Entry 7TK3 (electron microscopy, 6.30 A resolution (low resolution: residue-level contacts below are approximate; hydrogen-bond / salt-bridge calls are withheld)); this record covers chains C and F of the 27 polymer chains in the assembly.

Chain C:
Name: ATP synthase subunit alpha
Organism: Saccharomyces cerevisiae
UniProtKB: P07251 (ATPA_YEAST); residues 1-510 here correspond to UniProt positions 36-545 (UniProt number = residue number + 35)
Sequence (510 residues; each row starts with the number of its first residue):
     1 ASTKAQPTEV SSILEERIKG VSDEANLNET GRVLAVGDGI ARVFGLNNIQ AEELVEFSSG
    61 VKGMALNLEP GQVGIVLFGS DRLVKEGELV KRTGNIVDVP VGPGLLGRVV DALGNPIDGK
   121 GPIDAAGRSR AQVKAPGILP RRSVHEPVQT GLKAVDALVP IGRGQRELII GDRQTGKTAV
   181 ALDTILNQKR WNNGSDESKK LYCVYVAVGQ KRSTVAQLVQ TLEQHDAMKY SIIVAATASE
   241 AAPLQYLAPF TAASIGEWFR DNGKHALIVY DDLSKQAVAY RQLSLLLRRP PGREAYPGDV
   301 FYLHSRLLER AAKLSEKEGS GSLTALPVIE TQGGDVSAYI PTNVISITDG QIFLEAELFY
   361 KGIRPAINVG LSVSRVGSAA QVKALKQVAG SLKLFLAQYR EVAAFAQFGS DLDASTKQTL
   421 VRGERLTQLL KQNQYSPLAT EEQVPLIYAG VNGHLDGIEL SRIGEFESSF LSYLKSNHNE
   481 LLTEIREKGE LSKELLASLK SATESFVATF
Not modelled in the structure: 1-11, 510
Swiss-Prot annotation at these positions:
  - binding site (ATP): G171 to T178
  - site: S372 (Required for activity)
  - modified residue (Phosphoserine): S22, S143

Chain F:
Name: ATP synthase subunit beta
Organism: Saccharomyces cerevisiae
Notes: EC 7.1.2.2
UniProtKB: P00830 (ATPB_YEAST); residues 1-478 here correspond to UniProt positions 34-511 (UniProt number = residue number + 33)
Sequence (478 residues; row label = number of the first residue in the row):
     1 ASAAQSTPIT GKVTAVIGAI VDVHFEQSEL PAILNALEIK TPQGKLVLEV AQHLGENTVR
    61 TIAMDGTEGL VRGEKVLDTG GPISVPVGRE TLGRIINVIG EPIDERGPIK SKLRKPIHAD
   121 PPSFAEQSTS AEILETGIKV VDLLAPYARG GKIGLFGGAG VGKTVFIQEL INNIAKAHGG
   181 FSVFTGVGER TREGNDLYRE MKETGVINLE GESKVALVFG QMNEPPGARA RVALTGLTIA
   241 EYFRDEEGQD VLLFIDNIFR FTQAGSEVSA LLGRIPSAVG YQPTLATDMG LLQERITTTK
   301 KGSVTSVQAV YVPADDLTDP APATTFAHLD ATTVLSRGIS ELGIYPAVDP LDSKSRLLDA
   361 AVVGQEHYDV ASKVQETLQT YKSLQDIIAI LGMDELSEQD KLTVERARKI QRFLSQPFAV
   421 AEVFTGIPGK LVRLKDTVAS FKAVLEGKYD NIPEHAFYMV GGIEDVVAKA EKLAAEAN
Not modelled in the structure: 1-6, 476-478
Swiss-Prot annotation at these positions:
  - binding site (ATP): G157 to T164
  - modified residue: T79 (Phosphothreonine), T204 (Phosphothreonine), S340 (Phosphoserine)

Chain C / chain F interface:
Residue-residue contacts - 9 pairs, chain C then chain F:
  L34(C) - G55(F)
  A35(C) - H53(F)
  V36(C) - Q52(F)
  V36(C) - H53(F)
  G37(C) - A51(F)
  G37(C) - Q52(F)
  D38(C) - A51(F)
  R82(C) - I33(F)
  I117(C) - A125(F)
Interface residues without a listed pair, chain C (12 interface residues in all): V84, A238, Q282, Y360, G409
Interface residues without a listed pair, chain F (12 interface residues in all): F124, P283, T287, Q375, E376, E395

Summary:
Chain C and chain F each contribute 12 residues to their interface. From UniProt: 8 ATP-binding residues on
chain C; 8 ATP-binding residues on chain F.
Chain C is ATP synthase subunit alpha and chain F is ATP synthase subunit beta, both from Saccharomyces
cerevisiae; the structure, Yeast ATP synthase State 1binding(b) with 10 mM ATP backbone model, was determined
by electron microscopy, deposited together with 7TJS, 7TJT, 7TJU, 7TJV, 7TJW, 7TJX and 30 further entries.
